3NNM - chains A and B; structure by X-ray diffraction, 2.69 A resolution.

Chain A (and B):
Name: CurA
From: Lyngbya majuscula
Notes: fragment: Hal domain to 1919); chain B of this document is another copy of the same molecule, construct and numbering; everything in this record applies to it too
Reference sequence: Q6DNF2 (Q6DNF2_9CYAN); residues 1-320 here correspond to UniProt positions 1600-1919 (UniProt number = residue number + 1599)
Chain sequence (344 residues; numbered -23 to 320; the number before each row is that of its first residue; numbers below 1 keep their minus sign (Met-23 is residue -23)):
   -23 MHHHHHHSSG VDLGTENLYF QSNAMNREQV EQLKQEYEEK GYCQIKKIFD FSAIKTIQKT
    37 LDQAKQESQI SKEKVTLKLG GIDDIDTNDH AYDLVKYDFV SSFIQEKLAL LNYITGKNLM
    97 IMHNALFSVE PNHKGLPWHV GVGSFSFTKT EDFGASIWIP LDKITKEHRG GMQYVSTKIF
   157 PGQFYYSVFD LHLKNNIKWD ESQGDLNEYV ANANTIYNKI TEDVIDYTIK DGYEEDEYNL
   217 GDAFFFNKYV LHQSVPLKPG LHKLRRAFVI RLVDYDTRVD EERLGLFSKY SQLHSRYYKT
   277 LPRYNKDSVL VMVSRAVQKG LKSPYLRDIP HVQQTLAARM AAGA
Not modelled in the structure: -23 to 0, 319-320
Construct notes: expression tag (-23 to 0)
Reported in the primary citation:
  - mutagenesis - S120A, S132A: abolished catalytic activity
  - mutagenesis - K50A, K54A, Y68F: decreased catalytic activity
  - specificity-determining residues: Ser120 (proposed by the authors, not directly observed)
  - specificity-determining residues: Lys50, Lys54

Chain A / chain B interface:
Contacting residue pairs (32):
  Lys154(A) - Lys170(B)
  Ile155(A) - Leu167(B)
  Phe160(A) - Phe160(B)
  Phe160(A) - Ser163(B)
  Phe160(A) - Val164(B)  hydrophobic
  Phe160(A) - Ile192(B)  hydrophobic
  Ser163(A) - Phe160(B)
  Val164(A) - Phe160(B)  hydrophobic
  Leu167(A) - Ile155(B)
  Lys170(A) - Lys154(B)  hydrogen bond (side chain-backbone)
  Asn171(A) - Tyr203(B)  hydrogen bond
  Tyr185(A) - Tyr203(B)
  Ala189(A) - Tyr203(B)
  Asn190(A) - Asp199(B)
  Asn190(A) - Val200(B)
  Asn190(A) - Tyr203(B)
  Thr191(A) - Tyr203(B)
  Ile192(A) - Phe160(B)  hydrophobic
  Ile192(A) - Val200(B)  hydrophobic
  Ile192(A) - Thr204(B)
  Lys195(A) - Lys195(B)
  Lys195(A) - Val200(B)
  Ile196(A) - Ile192(B)  hydrophobic
  Asp199(A) - Asn190(B)
  Val200(A) - Asn190(B)
  Val200(A) - Ile192(B)  hydrophobic
  Val200(A) - Lys195(B)
  Tyr203(A) - Asn171(B)  hydrogen bond
  Tyr203(A) - Tyr185(B)
  Tyr203(A) - Ala189(B)
  Tyr203(A) - Asn190(B)
  Tyr203(A) - Thr191(B)
Other interface residues (no listed pair), chain A (21 interface residues in all): Pro157, Thr204, Lys206
Other interface residues (no listed pair), chain B (23 interface residues in all): Phe156, Pro157, Lys174, Ile196, Lys206

In short:
21 residues of chain A and 23 residues of chain B are in contact; the contacts include 3 hydrogen bonds. Polar
contacts include Lys170(A)-Lys154(B) and Asn171(A)-Tyr203(B). From the paper: K50A, K54A and Y68F of chain A
reduce catalytic activity; specificity determinants Ser120(A), Lys50(A) and Lys54(A); 5 substitutions were
tested in all.
Chain A and chain B are both CurA (Lyngbya majuscula); the structure, Halogenase domain from CurA module
(crystal form IV), was determined by X-ray diffraction together with 3NNJ and 3NNL from the same study.
